2ZG9 - chain X; structure by X-ray diffraction, 1.75 A resolution.

# Chain X
Molecule: Ferritin light chain
From: Equus caballus
UniProt: P02791 (FRIL_HORSE); residues 1-174 here correspond to UniProt positions 2-175 (UniProt number = residue number + 1)
Sequence (174 residues; each row starts with the number of its first residue):
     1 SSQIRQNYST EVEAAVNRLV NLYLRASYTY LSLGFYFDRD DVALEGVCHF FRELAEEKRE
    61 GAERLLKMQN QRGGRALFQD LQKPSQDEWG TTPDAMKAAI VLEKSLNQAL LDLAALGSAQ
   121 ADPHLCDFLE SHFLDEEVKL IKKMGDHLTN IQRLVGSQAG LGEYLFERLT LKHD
Unresolved in the structure: 174
Sequence notes: engineered mutation Ala114 (His115 in P02791)
Metal / ion sites: Palladium(II) allyl complex Pd site 1 near Glu45 (its only coordinating residue here); Palladium(II) allyl complex Pd site 2 near His49 (its only coordinating residue here); Cd2+ near Asp80 (its only coordinating residue here)
Ligand contacts:
  - Palladium(II) allyl complex (PLL), molecule 1: Phe35, Asp38, Glu45, Cys48, His49, Arg52, Lys67
  - Palladium(II) allyl complex (PLL), molecule 2: Glu45, Cys48, His49, Arg52
  - Palladium(II) allyl complex (PLL), molecule 3: Ser118, Pro123, Cys126, Glu130
Swiss-Prot annotation at these positions:
  - region: Glu53 to Glu60 (Catalytic site for iron oxidation)
  - binding site (Fe cation): Glu53, Glu56, Glu57, Glu60, Glu63
  - modified residue: Ser1 (N-acetylserine)

# In short
Ligands of chain X: 3 copies of Palladium(II) allyl complex. From UniProt: 5 Fe cation-binding residues.
Chain X is Ferritin light chain (Equus caballus); the structure, Crystal Structure of Pd(allyl)/apo-H114AFr,
was determined by X-ray diffraction (same publication as 2ZG7 and 2ZG8).
